9DAX - chains A and B; structure by electron microscopy, 3.30 A resolution.

# Chain A
Molecule: Integrin alpha-IIb
Organism: Homo sapiens
Reference sequence: P08514 (ITA2B_HUMAN); residues 1-1008 here correspond to UniProt positions 32-1039 (UniProt number = residue number + 31)
Sequence (1008 residues; each row starts with the number of its first residue):
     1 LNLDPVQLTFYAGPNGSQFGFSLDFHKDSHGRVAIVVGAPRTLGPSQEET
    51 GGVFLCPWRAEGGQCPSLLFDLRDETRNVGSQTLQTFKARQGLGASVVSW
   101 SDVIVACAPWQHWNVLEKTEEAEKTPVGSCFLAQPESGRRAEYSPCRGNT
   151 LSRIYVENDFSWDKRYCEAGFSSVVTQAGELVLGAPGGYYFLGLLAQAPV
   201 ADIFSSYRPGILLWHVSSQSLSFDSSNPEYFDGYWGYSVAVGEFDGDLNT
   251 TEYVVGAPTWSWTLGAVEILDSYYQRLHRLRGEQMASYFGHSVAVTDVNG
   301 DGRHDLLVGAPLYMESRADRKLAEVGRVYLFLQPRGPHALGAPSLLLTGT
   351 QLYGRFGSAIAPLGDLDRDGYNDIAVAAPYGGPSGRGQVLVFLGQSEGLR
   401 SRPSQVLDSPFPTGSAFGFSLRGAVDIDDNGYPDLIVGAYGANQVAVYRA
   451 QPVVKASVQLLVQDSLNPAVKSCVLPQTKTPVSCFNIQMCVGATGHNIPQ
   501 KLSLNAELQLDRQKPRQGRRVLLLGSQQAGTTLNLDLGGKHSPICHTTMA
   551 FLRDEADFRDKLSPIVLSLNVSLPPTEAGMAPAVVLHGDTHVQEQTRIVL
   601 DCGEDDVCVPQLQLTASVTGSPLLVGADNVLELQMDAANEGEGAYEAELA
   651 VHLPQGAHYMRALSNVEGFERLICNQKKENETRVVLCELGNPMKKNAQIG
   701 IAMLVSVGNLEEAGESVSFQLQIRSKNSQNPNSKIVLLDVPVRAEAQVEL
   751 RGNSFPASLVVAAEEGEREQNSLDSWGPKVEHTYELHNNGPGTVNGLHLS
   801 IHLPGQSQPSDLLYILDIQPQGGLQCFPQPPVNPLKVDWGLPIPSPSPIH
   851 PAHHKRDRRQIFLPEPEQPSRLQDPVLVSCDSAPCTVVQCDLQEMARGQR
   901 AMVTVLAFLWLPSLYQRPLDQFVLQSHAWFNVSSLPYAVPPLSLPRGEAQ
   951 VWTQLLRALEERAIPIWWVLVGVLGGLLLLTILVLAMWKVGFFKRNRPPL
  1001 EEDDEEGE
Unresolved in the structure: 452-1008
UniProt features mapped onto this chain:
  - motif: G991 to R995 (GFFKR motif)
  - binding site (Ca(2+)): E243, D245, D247, T250, E252, D297, N299, D301, R303, D305, D365, D367, D369, Y371, D373, D426, D428, N430, Y432, D434
  - modified residue: Q860 (Pyrrolidone carboxylic acid)
  - glycosylation: N15 (N-linked (GlcNAc...) asparagine), N249 (N-linked (GlcNAc...) asparagine), N570 (N-linked (GlcNAc...) asparagine), N680 (N-linked (GlcNAc...) asparagine), I843 (O-linked (GalNAc...) serine), S847 (O-linked (GalNAc...) serine), N931 (N-linked (GlcNAc...) asparagine)
Disulfides: C56-C65, C107-C130, C146-C167
Bound ions: Ca2+ site 1: D245, T250, E252; Ca2+ site 2: N299, D301, R303, D305; Ca2+ site 3: D369, Y371, D373; Ca2+ site 4: D428, N430, D434, A450

# Chain B
Molecule: Integrin beta-3
Organism: Homo sapiens
Reference sequence: P05106 (ITB3_HUMAN); residues 1-762 here correspond to UniProt positions 27-788 (UniProt number = residue number + 26)
Sequence (762 residues; row label = number of the first residue in the row):
     1 GPNICTTRGVSSCQQCLAVSPMCAWCSDEALPLGSPRCDLKENLLKDNCA
    51 PESIEFPVSEARVLEDRPLSDKGSGDSSQVTQVSPQRIALRLRPDDSKNF
   101 SIQVRQVEDYPVDIYYLMDLSYSMKDDLWSIQNLGTKLATQMRKLTSNLR
   151 IGFGAFVDKPVSPYMYISPPEALENPCYDMKTTCLPMFGYKHVLTLTDQV
   201 TRFNEEVKKQSVSRNRDAPEGGFDAIMQATVCDEKIGWRNDASHLLVFTT
   251 DAKTHIALDGRLAGIVQPNDGQCHVGSDNHYSASTTMDYPSLGLMTEKLS
   301 QKNINLIFAVTENVVNLYQNYSELIPGTTVGVLSMDSSNVLQLIVDAYGK
   351 IRSKVELEVRDLPEELSLSFNATCLNNEVIPGLKSCMGLKIGDTVSFSIE
   401 AKVRGCPQEKEKSFTIKPVGFKDSLIVQVTFDCDCACQAQAEPNSHRCNN
   451 GNGTFECGVCRCGPGWLGSQCECSEEDYRPSQQDECSPREGQPVCSQRGE
   501 CLCGQCVCHSSDFGKITGKYCECDDFSCVRYKGEMCSGHGQCSCGDCLCD
   551 SDWTGYYCNCTTRTDTCMSSNGLLCSGRGKCECGSCVCIQPGSYGDTCEK
   601 CPTCPDACTFKKECVECKKFDRGALHDENTCNRYCRDEIESVKELKDTGK
   651 DAVNCTYKNEDDCVVRFQYYEDSSGKSILYVVEEPECPKGPDILVVLLSV
   701 MGAILLIGLAALLIWKLLITIHDRKEFAKFEEERARAKWDTANNPLYKEA
   751 TSTFTNITYRGT
Unresolved in the structure: 1-58, 433-762
UniProt features mapped onto this chain:
  - region: C177 to C184 (Involved in CX3CL1-, NRG1-, FGF1- and IGF1-binding), Q267 to M287 (CX3CL1-binding)
  - motif: T751 to I757 (LIR)
  - binding site (Mg(2+)): S121, S123, E220
  - binding site (Ca(2+)): S123, D126, D127, D158, N215, D217, P219, E220, D251, M335
  - modified residue: T741 (Phosphothreonine), Y747 (Phosphotyrosine), T753 (Phosphothreonine), Y759 (Phosphotyrosine)
  - glycosylation (N-linked (GlcNAc...) asparagine): N99, N320, N371, N452, N559, N654
Disulfides: C177-C184, C232-C273, C374-C386
Bound ions: Mg2+: S121, S123, E220; Ca2+ site 1: D126, D127, M335; Ca2+ site 2: D158, N215, D217, P219

# Chain A / chain B interface
Pairs across the interface (76; chain A residue first):
  F21(A) - R261(B)
  F21(A) - V266(B)  hydrophobic
  W110(A) - S162(B)
  W110(A) - R261(B)
  W110(A) - L262(B)
  W110(A) - A263(B)
  W110(A) - G264(B)
  H112(A) - I167(B)
  E121(A) - P169(B)
  E121(A) - Y178(B)  hydrogen bond
  E123(A) - S168(B)
  E123(A) - Y178(B)
  K124(A) - I167(B)
  K124(A) - S168(B)  hydrogen bond (backbone-side chain)
  P126(A) - P163(B)  hydrophobic
  P126(A) - R216(B)
  Y166(A) - R216(B)  hydrogen bond
  E168(A) - P163(B)
  E168(A) - L262(B)
  F171(A) - R261(B)
  F171(A) - L262(B)
  P186(A) - L262(B)  hydrophobic
  F191(A) - P163(B)
  F191(A) - R216(B)
  F231(A) - K253(B)  hydrogen bond (backbone-side chain)
  D232(A) - P219(B)
  D232(A) - K253(B)
  Y234(A) - D217(B)
  Y234(A) - H255(B)
  Y237(A) - L258(B)  hydrogen bond (side chain-backbone)
  Y237(A) - L262(B)
  T259(A) - K253(B)
  W262(A) - L317(B)
  T263(A) - K253(B)
  T263(A) - L317(B)
  Q284(A) - L292(B)
  Q284(A) - L324(B)
  M285(A) - L317(B)  hydrophobic
  M285(A) - N320(B)
  M285(A) - Y321(B)  hydrogen bond (backbone-side chain)
  M285(A) - L324(B)  hydrophobic
  A286(A) - Y321(B)  hydrogen bond (backbone-side chain)
  Y288(A) - A257(B)  hydrophobic
  Y288(A) - L258(B)
  H291(A) - L258(B)
  L312(A) - A257(B)  hydrophobic
  L312(A) - S291(B)
  M314(A) - L292(B)  hydrophobic
  M314(A) - G293(B)
  M314(A) - E297(B)
  M314(A) - L324(B)
  D319(A) - V359(B)
  D319(A) - R360(B)
  D319(A) - D361(B)
  D319(A) - L362(B)
  R320(A) - S300(B)  hydrogen bond
  R320(A) - V359(B)
  L322(A) - T296(B)
  L322(A) - E297(B)
  L322(A) - L324(B)
  L322(A) - P326(B)
  A323(A) - E297(B)
  E324(A) - S291(B)  hydrogen bond
  E324(A) - L292(B)  hydrogen bond (side chain-backbone)
  E324(A) - G293(B)  hydrogen bond (side chain-backbone)
  E324(A) - L294(B)
  E324(A) - E297(B)
  L352(A) - E297(B)
  Y353(A) - G293(B)  hydrogen bond (side chain-backbone)
  Y353(A) - L294(B)
  Y353(A) - E297(B)  hydrogen bond
  Y353(A) - K298(B)
  R355(A) - P268(B)
  Y380(A) - P268(B)  hydrophobic
  F419(A) - V266(B)  hydrophobic
  Y440(A) - V266(B)
Interface residues without a listed pair, chain A (39 interface residues in all): Q18, R41
Interface residues without a listed pair, chain B (40 interface residues in all): I256, D259, I325, E358

# Summary
39 residues of chain A and 40 residues of chain B are in contact, with 13 hydrogen bonds. Polar pairs include
E121(A)-Y178(B), K124(A)-S168(B) and Y166(A)-R216(B). From UniProt: 20 Ca2+-binding residues on chain A; 3
Mg2+-binding residues and 10 Ca2+-binding residues on chain B.
Here chain A is Integrin alpha-IIb and chain B is Integrin beta-3, both from Homo sapiens. Entry 9DAX (The
structure of AlphaIIbbeta3 in apo state) was determined by electron microscopy, deposited together with 9DAO.
